3PWQ - chains C and B of the 4 polymer chains in the assembly; structure by X-ray diffraction, 2.65 A resolution.

[Chain C]
Molecule: Phenylacetic acid degradation protein paaA
Organism: Escherichia coli
Notes: EC 1.14.13.-
Reference sequence: P76077 (PAAA_ECOLI); residues 2-309 here = UniProt positions 2-309
Sequence (311 residues; each row starts with the number of its first residue; numbers below 1 keep their minus sign (Met-1 is residue -1)):
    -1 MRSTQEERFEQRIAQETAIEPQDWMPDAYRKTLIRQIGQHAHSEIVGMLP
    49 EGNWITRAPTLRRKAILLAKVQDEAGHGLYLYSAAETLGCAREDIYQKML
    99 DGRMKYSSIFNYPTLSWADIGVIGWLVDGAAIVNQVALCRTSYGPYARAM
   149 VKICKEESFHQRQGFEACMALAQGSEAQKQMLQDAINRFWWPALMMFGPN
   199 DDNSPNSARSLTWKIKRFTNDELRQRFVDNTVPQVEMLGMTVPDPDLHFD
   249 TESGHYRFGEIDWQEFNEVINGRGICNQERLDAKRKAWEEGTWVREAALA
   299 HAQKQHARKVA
Disordered / not traced: -1 to 0, 199-204, 303-309
Construct notes: expression tag (-1 to 1)
Swiss-Prot annotation at these positions:
  - binding site (substrate): Arg33, Gln37, Lys103 to Ser106, Asn132, Met193, Ser202 to Asn204, Lys214, Asn218
  - natural variant: Thr210 (T210A: In strain: W)

[Chain B]
Molecule: Phenylacetic acid degradation protein paaC
Organism: Escherichia coli
Notes: EC 1.14.13.-
Reference sequence: P76079 (PAAC_ECOLI); residues 2-248 here = UniProt positions 2-248
Sequence (259 residues; each row starts with the number of its first residue; numbers below 1 keep their minus sign (Met-10 is residue -10)):
   -10 MGSSHHHHHHGSNQLTAYTLRLGDNCLVLSQRLGEWCGHAPELEIDLALA
    40 NIGLDLLGQARNFLSYAAELAGEGDEDTLAFTRDERQFSNLLLVEQPNGN
    90 FADTIARQYFIDAWHVALFTRLMESRDPQLAAISAKAIKEARYHLRFSRG
   140 WLERLGNGTDVSGQKMQQAINKLWRFTAELFDADEIDIALSEEGIAVDPR
   190 TLRAAWEAEVFAGINEATLNVPQEQAYRTGGKKGLHTEHLGPMLAEMQYL
   240 QRVLPGQQW
Disordered / not traced: -10 to 0
Construct notes: expression tag (-10 to 1)
Swiss-Prot annotation at these positions:
  - binding site (substrate): Gln76 to Asn79, Ile177 to Leu179
  - natural variant: Asn160 (N160D: In strain: W)

[How chain C and chain B interact]
Pairs across the interface (21; chain C residue first):
  Asn51(C) - Glu227(B)
  Arg55(C) - Gly230(B)
  Arg55(C) - Pro231(B)
  Pro111(C) - His225(B)
  Pro111(C) - Glu227(B)
  Thr112(C) - Glu227(B)  hydrogen bond (backbone-side chain)
  Leu113(C) - Glu74(B)
  Leu113(C) - Arg75(B)
  Leu113(C) - His225(B)
  Asp182(C) - Arg75(B)  salt bridge
  Arg186(C) - Arg75(B)
  Arg186(C) - Leu224(B)
  Gly270(C) - Tyr216(B)  hydrogen bond (backbone-side chain)
  Arg271(C) - Tyr216(B)
  Gly272(C) - Tyr216(B)
  Gly272(C) - Arg217(B)
  Ile273(C) - Arg217(B)  hydrogen bond (backbone-side chain)
  Gln276(C) - Arg164(B)
  Glu277(C) - Arg164(B)  salt bridge
  Glu277(C) - Phe165(B)
  Arg278(C) - Glu227(B)  salt bridge
Interface residues without a listed pair, chain C (17 interface residues in all): Pro48, Trp52, Tyr110
Interface residues without a listed pair, chain B (13 interface residues in all): Gly223, Thr226

[Summary]
The interface between chain C and chain B involves 17 residues on one side and 13 on the other, with 3
hydrogen bonds and 3 salt bridges. Among the polar pairs are Asp182(C)-Arg75(B), Glu277(C)-Arg164(B) and
Arg278(C)-Glu227(B).
Here chain C is Phenylacetic acid degradation protein paaA and chain B is Phenylacetic acid degradation
protein paaC, both from Escherichia coli. Entry 3PWQ (The Phenylacetyl-CoA monooxygenase PaaAC subcomplex) was
determined by X-ray diffraction, deposited together with 3PVR, 3PVT, 3PVY, 3PW1 and 3PW8.
